1FZA - chains C and F of the 6 polymer chains in the assembly; structure by X-ray diffraction, 2.90 A resolution.

# Chain C (and F)
Molecule: Fibrinogen
Organism: Homo sapiens
Notes: fragment: fragment d; chain F of this document is another copy of the same molecule, construct and numbering; everything in this record applies to it too
Reference sequence: P02679 (FIBG_HUMAN); aligned to UniProt positions 111-429 over residues 88-406 (the alignment contains insertions or deletions, so no single offset holds)
Sequence (319 residues; numbered 88 to 406; the number before each row is that of its first residue):
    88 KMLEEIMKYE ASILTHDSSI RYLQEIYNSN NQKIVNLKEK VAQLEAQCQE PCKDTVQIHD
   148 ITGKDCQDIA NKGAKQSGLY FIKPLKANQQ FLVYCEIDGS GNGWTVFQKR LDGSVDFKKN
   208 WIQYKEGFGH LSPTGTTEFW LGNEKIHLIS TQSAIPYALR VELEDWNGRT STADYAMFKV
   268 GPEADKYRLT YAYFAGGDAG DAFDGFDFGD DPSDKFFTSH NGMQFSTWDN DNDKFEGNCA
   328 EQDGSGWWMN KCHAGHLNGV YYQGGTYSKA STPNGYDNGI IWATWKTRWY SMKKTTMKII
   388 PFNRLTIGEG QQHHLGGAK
Unresolved in the structure: 397-406
Construct notes: conflict Lys88 (Ile114 in P02679)
Disulfides: Cys153-Cys182, Cys326-Cys339
Metal / ion sites: Ca2+: Asp318, Asp320, Phe322, Gly324

# Interface between chain C and chain F
Residue-residue contacts - 10 pairs, chain C then chain F:
  Leu392(C) with Gly186(F)
  Ile394(C) with Ser187(F)
  Gly395(C) with Gly186(F); Ser187(F)
  Glu396(C) with Lys162(F); Asp185(F); Gly186(F); Ser187(F); Gly188(F), hydrogen bond (backbone-backbone); Asn189(F)
Interface residues without a listed pair, chain C (5 interface residues in all): Thr393
Interface residues without a listed pair, chain F (9 interface residues in all): Gln163, Ile184, Glu396

# Overview
5 residues of chain C and 9 residues of chain F are in contact, with 1 hydrogen bond. Its one hydrogen bond,
Glu396(C)-Gly188(F), is backbone to backbone. Asp318(C), Asp320(C), Phe322(C) and Gly324(C) coordinate Ca2+.
Chain C and chain F are both Fibrinogen (Homo sapiens); the structure, Crystal structure of fibrinogen
fragment D, was determined by X-ray diffraction (same publication as 1FZB).
